Entry 1W0V (X-ray diffraction, 2.27 A resolution); this record covers chains A and B of the 3 polymer chains in the assembly.

[Chain A]
Molecule: HLA class I histocompatibility antigen
Source organism: Homo sapiens
Notes: fragment: extracellular domain, residues 25-300
UniProtKB: P03989 (1B27_HUMAN); residues 1-276 here correspond to UniProt positions 25-300 (UniProt number = residue number + 24)
Sequence (276 residues; row label = number of the first residue in the row):
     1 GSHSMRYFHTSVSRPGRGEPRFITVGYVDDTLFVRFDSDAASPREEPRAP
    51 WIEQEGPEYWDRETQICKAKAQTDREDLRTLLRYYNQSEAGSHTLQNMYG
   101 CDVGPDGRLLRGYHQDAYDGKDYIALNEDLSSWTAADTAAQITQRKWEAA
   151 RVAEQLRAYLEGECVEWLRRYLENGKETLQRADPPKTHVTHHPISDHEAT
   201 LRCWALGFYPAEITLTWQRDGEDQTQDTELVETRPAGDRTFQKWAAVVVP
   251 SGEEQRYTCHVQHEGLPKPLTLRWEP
Disulfides: Cys101-Cys164, Cys203-Cys259

[Chain B]
Molecule: Beta-2-microglobulin
Source organism: Homo sapiens
UniProtKB: P61769 (B2MG_HUMAN); residues 1-99 here correspond to UniProt positions 21-119 (UniProt number = residue number + 20)
Sequence (100 residues; numbered 0 to 99; the number before each row is that of its first residue; numbering starts at 0):
     0 MIQRTPKIQVYSRHPAENGKSNFLNCYVSGFHPSDIEVDLLKNGERIEKV
    50 EHSDLSFSKDWSFYLLYYTEFTPTEKDEYACRVNHVTLSQPKIVKWDRDM
UniProt features mapped onto this chain:
  - modified residue: Gln2 (Pyrrolidone carboxylic acid)
  - glycosylation: Ile1 (N-linked (Glc) (glycation) isoleucine), Lys19 (N-linked (Glc) (glycation) lysine), Lys41 (N-linked (Glc) (glycation) lysine), Lys48 (N-linked (Glc) (glycation) lysine), Lys58 (N-linked (Glc) (glycation) lysine), Lys91 (N-linked (Glc) (glycation) lysine), Lys94 (N-linked (Glc) (glycation) lysine)
Disulfides: Cys25-Cys80

[Chain A / chain B interface]
Pairs across the interface (55; chain A residue first):
  Phe8(A) - Ser55(B)
  Phe8(A) - Phe56(B)  hydrophobic
  His9(A) - Phe56(B)
  Thr10(A) - Leu54(B)
  Thr10(A) - Phe56(B)
  Thr10(A) - Phe62(B)
  Val12(A) - Ser33(B)
  Ile23(A) - Leu54(B)  hydrophobic
  Val25(A) - Asp53(B)
  Val25(A) - Ser55(B)
  Tyr27(A) - Ser55(B)
  Tyr27(A) - Tyr63(B)  hydrogen bond
  Arg35(A) - Asp53(B)  salt bridge
  Ser92(A) - Met0(B)
  His93(A) - Met0(B)
  Thr94(A) - His31(B)
  Thr94(A) - Phe62(B)
  Gln96(A) - His31(B)  hydrogen bond
  Gln96(A) - Phe56(B)
  Gln96(A) - Trp60(B)  hydrogen bond (side chain-backbone)
  Gln96(A) - Phe62(B)
  Asn97(A) - Phe56(B)
  Gln115(A) - Trp60(B)
  Asp116(A) - Trp60(B)
  Ala117(A) - Trp60(B)  hydrophobic
  Asp119(A) - Met0(B)
  Asp119(A) - Ile1(B)
  Asp119(A) - His31(B)  hydrogen bond (backbone-side chain)
  Gly120(A) - His31(B)
  Lys121(A) - Ile1(B)
  Asp122(A) - Trp60(B)  hydrogen bond
  His192(A) - Asp98(B)  salt bridge
  Arg202(A) - Asp98(B)  hydrogen bond (side chain-backbone)
  Trp204(A) - Asp98(B)
  Trp204(A) - Met99(B)
  Val231(A) - Gln8(B)
  Glu232(A) - Lys6(B)
  Glu232(A) - Gln8(B)  hydrogen bond (backbone-side chain)
  Glu232(A) - Ser28(B)  hydrogen bond
  Thr233(A) - Tyr26(B)
  Arg234(A) - Gln8(B)  hydrogen bond
  Arg234(A) - Tyr10(B)
  Arg234(A) - Tyr26(B)
  Arg234(A) - Met99(B)  hydrogen bond (side chain-backbone)
  Pro235(A) - Tyr10(B)  hydrogen bond (backbone-side chain)
  Pro235(A) - Asn24(B)
  Pro235(A) - Tyr26(B)
  Pro235(A) - Leu65(B)  hydrophobic
  Ala236(A) - Arg12(B)  hydrogen bond (backbone-side chain)
  Ala236(A) - Asn24(B)  hydrogen bond (backbone-side chain)
  Gly237(A) - Arg12(B)
  Gln242(A) - Tyr10(B)
  Gln242(A) - Ser11(B)  hydrogen bond (side chain-backbone)
  Gln242(A) - Arg12(B)  hydrogen bond (side chain-backbone)
  Trp244(A) - Met99(B)  hydrogen bond (side chain-backbone)
Also at the interface, not in a pair above, chain A (36 interface residues in all): Arg17, Arg48, Met98, Asp238
Also at the interface, not in a pair above, chain B (24 interface residues in all): His13, Asp34

[Overview]
36 residues of chain A and 24 residues of chain B are in contact, with 16 hydrogen bonds and 2 salt bridges.
Among the polar pairs are Arg35(A)-Asp53(B), His192(A)-Asp98(B) and Tyr27(A)-Tyr63(B).
Here chain A is HLA class I histocompatibility antigen and chain B is Beta-2-microglobulin, both from Homo
sapiens. Entry 1W0V (Crystal Structure Of HLA-B*2705 Complexed With the self-Peptide TIS from EGF-response
factor 1) was determined by X-ray diffraction together with 1W0W from the same study.
